PDB entry 3DOY | X-ray diffraction, 2.40 A resolution | chains E and F of the 6 polymer chains in the assembly

Chain E (and F):
Molecule: (3R)-hydroxymyristoyl-acyl carrier protein dehydratase
Source organism: Helicobacter pylori
Notes: EC 4.2.1.-; chain F of this document is another copy of the same molecule, construct and numbering; everything in this record applies to it too
Reference sequence: Q5G940 (Q5G940_HELPY); residues 1-159 here = UniProt positions 1-159
Amino-acid sequence (159 residues; numbered 1 to 159; the number before each row is that of its first residue):
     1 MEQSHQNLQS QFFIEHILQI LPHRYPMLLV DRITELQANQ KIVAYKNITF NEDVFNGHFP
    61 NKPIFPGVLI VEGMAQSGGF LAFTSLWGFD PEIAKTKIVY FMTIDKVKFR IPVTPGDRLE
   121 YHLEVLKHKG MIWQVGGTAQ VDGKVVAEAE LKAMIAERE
Unresolved in the structure: 1-8 (chain F: 1-10, 159)
Small-molecule neighbours: benzamidine (BEN): Glu124, Val125, Leu126

Chain E / chain F interface:
Residue-residue contacts (59):
  Pro22(E) - Phe59(F)  hydrophobic
  Pro22(E) - Pro60(F)
  His23(E) - Gly57(F)
  His23(E) - Phe59(F)
  Arg24(E) - Gly57(F)  hydrogen bond (backbone-backbone)
  Arg24(E) - Pro60(F)
  Tyr25(E) - Asn56(F)
  Tyr25(E) - Gly57(F)  hydrogen bond (backbone-backbone)
  Pro26(E) - Asp53(F)
  Pro26(E) - Gly57(F)
  Met27(E) - Val54(F)  hydrophobic
  Met27(E) - Gly57(F)
  Met27(E) - His58(F)
  Met27(E) - Pro66(F)  hydrophobic
  Asp53(E) - Pro26(F)
  Asp53(E) - Asp53(F)
  Val54(E) - Met27(F)  hydrophobic
  Asn56(E) - Tyr25(F)
  Gly57(E) - His23(F)
  Gly57(E) - Arg24(F)  hydrogen bond (backbone-backbone)
  Gly57(E) - Tyr25(F)  hydrogen bond (backbone-backbone)
  Gly57(E) - Met27(F)
  His58(E) - Met27(F)
  Phe59(E) - Pro22(F)  hydrophobic
  Phe59(E) - His23(F)
  Phe59(E) - Val99(F)
  Phe59(E) - Arg158(F)
  Pro60(E) - Pro22(F)
  Pro60(E) - Arg24(F)
  Pro60(E) - Arg158(F)  hydrogen bond (backbone-side chain)
  Lys62(E) - Ile98(F)
  Lys62(E) - Arg158(F)
  Val68(E) - Val68(F)
  Val68(E) - Glu72(F)
  Val68(E) - Phe101(F)  hydrophobic
  Glu72(E) - Val68(F)
  Ile98(E) - Phe59(F)  hydrophobic
  Ile98(E) - Lys62(F)
  Val99(E) - Phe59(F)
  Tyr100(E) - Lys62(F)
  Phe101(E) - Val68(F)  hydrophobic
  Phe101(E) - Phe109(F)
  Met102(E) - Lys108(F)
  Met102(E) - Phe109(F)  hydrogen bond (backbone-backbone)
  Thr103(E) - Val107(F)
  Ile104(E) - Lys106(F)
  Ile104(E) - Val107(F)  hydrogen bond (backbone-backbone)
  Ile104(E) - Phe109(F)  hydrophobic
  Asp105(E) - Asp105(F)
  Asp105(E) - Lys106(F)  hydrogen bond (side chain-backbone)
  Lys106(E) - Ile104(F)
  Lys106(E) - Asp105(F)  hydrogen bond (backbone-side chain)
  Val107(E) - Thr103(F)
  Val107(E) - Ile104(F)  hydrogen bond (backbone-backbone)
  Lys108(E) - Met102(F)
  Phe109(E) - Phe101(F)
  Phe109(E) - Met102(F)  hydrogen bond (backbone-backbone)
  Phe109(E) - Ile104(F)  hydrophobic
  Arg158(E) - Pro60(F)  hydrogen bond (side chain-backbone)
Also at the interface, not in a pair above, chain E (35 interface residues in all): Ile64, Pro66, Leu69, Val71, Pro112, Glu159
Also at the interface, not in a pair above, chain F (31 interface residues in all): Tyr100, Pro112

In short:
The interface between chain E and chain F involves 35 residues on one side and 31 on the other, with 12
hydrogen bonds. Among the polar pairs are Pro60(E)-Arg158(F), Asp105(E)-Lys106(F) and Arg24(E)-Gly57(F). Bound
to chain E: benzamidine.
Both chains are (3R)-hydroxymyristoyl-acyl carrier protein dehydratase (Helicobacter pylori). Entry 3DOY
(Crystal structure of (3R)-Hydroxyacyl-Acyl Carrier Protein Dehydratase (FabZ) from Helicobacter pylori in
complex with compound 3i) was determined by X-ray diffraction, deposited together with 3DOZ, 3DP0, 3DP1, 3DP2
and 3DP3.
